5LOV - chains D and E of the 6 polymer chains in the assembly; structure by X-ray diffraction, 2.40 A resolution.

== Chain D ==
Name: Tubulin beta-2B chain
Source organism: Bos taurus
UniProtKB: Q6B856 (TBB2B_BOVIN); the author numbering skips numbers that UniProt does not, so the offset changes along the chain: 1-42 = UniProt 1-42; 45-360 = UniProt 43-358; 369-455 = UniProt 359-445
Chain sequence (445 residues; each row starts with the number of its first residue; note: 10 numbers in that range are skipped by the numbering (no residue carries them; nothing is unmodelled there)):
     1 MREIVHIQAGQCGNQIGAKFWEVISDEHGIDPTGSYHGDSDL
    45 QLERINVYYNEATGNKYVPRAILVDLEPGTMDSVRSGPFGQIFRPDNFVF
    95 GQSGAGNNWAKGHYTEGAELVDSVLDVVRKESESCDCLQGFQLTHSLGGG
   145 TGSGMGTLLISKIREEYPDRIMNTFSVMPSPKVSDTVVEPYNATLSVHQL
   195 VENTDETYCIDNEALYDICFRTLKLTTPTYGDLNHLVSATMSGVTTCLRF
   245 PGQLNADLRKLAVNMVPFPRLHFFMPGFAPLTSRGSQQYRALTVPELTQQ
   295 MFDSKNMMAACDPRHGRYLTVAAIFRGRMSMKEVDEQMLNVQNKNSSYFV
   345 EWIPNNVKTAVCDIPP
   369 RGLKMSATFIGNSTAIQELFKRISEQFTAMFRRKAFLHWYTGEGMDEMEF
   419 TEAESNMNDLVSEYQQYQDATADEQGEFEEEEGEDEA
Disordered / not traced: 277-285, 442-455
Ligand contacts: GDP (guanosine-5'-diphosphate): Gly10, Gln11, Cys12, Gln15, Ile16, Asp69, Asn101, Ser140, Gly142, Gly143, Gly144, Thr145, Gly146, Ser147, Val171, Pro173, Val177, Ser178, Glu183, Asn206, Leu209, Tyr224, Leu227, Asn228
Reported in the primary citation:
  - binding site for dz 2384: Tyr224

== Chain E ==
Name: Stathmin-4
Source organism: Rattus norvegicus
UniProtKB: P63043 (STMN4_RAT), isoform P63043-3; residues 5-145 here correspond to UniProt positions 76-216 (UniProt number = residue number + 71)
Chain sequence (143 residues; numbered 3 to 145; the number before each row is that of its first residue):
     3 MADMEVIELNKCTSGQSFEVILKPPSFDGVPEFNASLPRRRDPSLEEIQK
    53 KLEAAEERRKYQEAELLKHLAEKREHEREVIQKAIEENNNFIKMAKEKLA
   103 QKMESNKENREAHLAAMLERLQEKDKHAEEVRKNKELKEEASR
Disordered / not traced: 3-7, 27-43, 142-145
Sequence notes: initiating methionine (3); expression tag (4)

== Interface between chain D and chain E ==
Contacting residue pairs (28; chain D residue first):
  His107(D) with Lys126(E)
  Tyr108(D) with Lys126(E), hydrogen bond; His129(E), hydrogen bond; Ala130(E), hydrophobic; Val133(E), hydrophobic; Arg134(E), hydrogen bond (backbone-side chain)
  Thr109(D) with Lys137(E)
  Ala112(D) with Arg134(E)
  Ser155(D) with Leu123(E)
  Lys156(D) with Asp127(E), salt bridge
  Arg158(D) with Leu123(E)
  Glu159(D) with Leu120(E); Leu123(E); Gln124(E); Asp127(E)
  Gln193(D) with Lys126(E)
  Asn197(D) with Leu123(E)
  Thr409(D) with Lys140(E), hydrogen bond (backbone-side chain)
  Gly410(D) with Lys137(E); Lys140(E)
  Glu411(D) with Val133(E); Lys137(E), salt bridge
  Gly412(D) with Val133(E); Asn136(E), hydrogen bond (backbone-side chain); Lys137(E)
  Met413(D) with Val133(E)
  Glu417(D) with Lys126(E), salt bridge; His129(E), salt bridge
Other interface residues (no listed pair), chain D (18 interface residues in all): Pro162, Asp163
Other interface residues (no listed pair), chain E (14 interface residues in all): Arg112, Met119

== Overview ==
18 residues of chain D and 14 residues of chain E are in contact; the contacts include 5 hydrogen bonds and 4
salt bridges. Polar contacts include Lys156(D)-Asp127(E), Glu411(D)-Lys137(E) and Glu417(D)-Lys126(E). Ligands
of chain D: GDP. The paper reports a binding site for dz 2384 at Tyr224(D).
Chain D is Tubulin beta-2B chain (Bos taurus) and chain E is Stathmin-4 (Rattus norvegicus); the structure,
DZ-2384 tubulin complex, was determined by X-ray diffraction.
